7TAO - chains C and L of the 15 polymer chains in the assembly; structure by electron microscopy, 3.20 A resolution.

== Chain C ==
Name: V-type proton ATPase subunit c''
Organism: Saccharomyces cerevisiae
Reference sequence: P23968 (VATO_YEAST); residue numbers follow UniProt; this construct covers 1-213
Sequence (213 residues; numbered 1 to 213; the number before each row is that of its first residue):
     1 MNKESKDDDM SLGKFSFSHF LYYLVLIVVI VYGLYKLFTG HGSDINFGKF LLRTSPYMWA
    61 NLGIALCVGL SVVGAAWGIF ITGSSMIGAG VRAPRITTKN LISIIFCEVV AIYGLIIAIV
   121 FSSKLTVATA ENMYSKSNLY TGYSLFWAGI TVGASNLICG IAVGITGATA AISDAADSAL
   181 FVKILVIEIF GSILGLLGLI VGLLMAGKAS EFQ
Not modelled in the structure: 1-15
UniProt features mapped onto this chain:
  - site: E108 (Essential for proton translocation)
Ligand contacts: WEV ((5R)-2,4-dideoxy-1-C-{(2S,3R,4S)-3-hydroxy-4-[(2R,3S,4E,6E,9R,10S,11R,12E,14Z)-10-hydroxy-3,15-dimethoxy-7,9,11,13-tetramethyl-16-oxo-1-oxacyclohexadeca-4,6,12,14-tetraen-2-yl]pentan-2-yl}-4-methyl-5-propan-2-yl-alpha-D-threo-pentopyranose): V186, I189, F190, I193
Reported in the primary citation:
  - binding site for WEV: V186, I189, F190

== Chain L ==
Name: V-type proton ATPase subunit c
Organism: Saccharomyces cerevisiae
Reference sequence: P25515 (VATL1_YEAST); residue numbers follow UniProt; this construct covers 1-160
Sequence (160 residues; numbered 1 to 160; the number before each row is that of its first residue):
     1 MTELCPVYAP FFGAIGCASA IIFTSLGAAY GTAKSGVGIC ATCVLRPDLL FKNIVPVIMA
    61 GIIAIYGLVV SVLVCYSLGQ KQALYTGFIQ LGAGLSVGLS GLAAGFAIGI VGDAGVRGSS
   121 QQPRLFVGMI LILIFAEVLG LYGLIVALLL NSRATQDVVC
Not modelled in the structure: 160
UniProt features mapped onto this chain:
  - site: E137 (Essential for proton translocation)
Ligand contacts: WEV ((5R)-2,4-dideoxy-1-C-{(2S,3R,4S)-3-hydroxy-4-[(2R,3S,4E,6E,9R,10S,11R,12E,14Z)-10-hydroxy-3,15-dimethoxy-7,9,11,13-tetramethyl-16-oxo-1-oxacyclohexadeca-4,6,12,14-tetraen-2-yl]pentan-2-yl}-4-methyl-5-propan-2-yl-alpha-D-threo-pentopyranose): F51, I54, V55, I58, G61, I62, I65
Reported in the primary citation:
  - binding site for WEV: F51, I54, V55, I58, G61, I65, L131, I134, F135, V138, Y142

== Interface between chain C and chain L ==
Pairs across the interface (71; chain C residue first):
  S55(C) with L84(L)
  Y57(C) with Y85(L), hydrophobic
  M58(C) with F88(L), hydrophobic
  N61(C) with F88(L); I89(L); L150(L)
  L62(C) with L95(L), hydrophobic
  A65(C) with G92(L); L95(L), hydrophobic; S96(L)
  V68(C) with S96(L); V146(L), hydrophobic
  G69(C) with L99(L)
  V72(C) with S100(L); A103(L); L139(L), hydrophobic
  V73(C) with L99(L), hydrophobic; A103(L), hydrophobic
  A75(C) with L139(L), hydrophobic
  A76(C) with A103(L); A107(L), hydrophobic; L139(L)
  I79(C) with I132(L), hydrophobic; F135(L); L139(L), hydrophobic
  F80(C) with I110(L), hydrophobic; V111(L), hydrophobic
  G83(C) with I132(L)
  S84(C) with I110(L)
  M86(C) with I132(L), hydrophobic
  I87(C) with V111(L); A114(L); G115(L); L125(L)
  G90(C) with Q122(L); L125(L)
  V91(C) with G118(L); Q121(L); Q122(L), hydrogen bond (backbone-side chain); L125(L)
  P94(C) with Q122(L); R124(L); L125(L), hydrophobic
  L101(C) with F135(L), hydrophobic
  I104(C) with F135(L), hydrophobic
  I105(C) with F135(L), hydrophobic
  E108(C) with F135(L); V138(L); L139(L); Y142(L), hydrogen bond
  A111(C) with L139(L), hydrophobic; Y142(L), hydrophobic
  I112(C) with Y142(L)
  L115(C) with Y142(L), hydrophobic; V146(L), hydrophobic
  A118(C) with V146(L), hydrophobic
  I119(C) with L149(L), hydrophobic
  S122(C) with L150(L); R153(L), hydrogen bond (backbone-side chain)
  S123(C) with R153(L)
  L125(C) with Y85(L), hydrogen bond (backbone-side chain); I89(L), hydrophobic; L150(L), hydrophobic; R153(L), hydrogen bond (backbone-side chain)
  V127(C) with Y85(L), hydrophobic; Q156(L); D157(L); V158(L), hydrophobic
  A128(C) with L4(L)
  A130(C) with L4(L), hydrophobic
  Y134(C) with E3(L)
Also at the interface, not in a pair above, chain C (43 interface residues in all): I64, L66, L70, R95, T129, M133
Also at the interface, not in a pair above, chain L (39 interface residues in all): A104, L131, A136, G143, I145

== In short ==
43 residues of chain C face 39 of chain L across their interface; the contacts include 5 hydrogen bonds. Among
the polar pairs are V91(C)-Q122(L), E108(C)-Y142(L) and S122(C)-R153(L). Bound to chain C: compound WEV. Bound
to chain L: compound WEV. From the paper: a binding site for WEV at V186(C), I189(C) and F51(L) among others.
Chain C is V-type proton ATPase subunit c'' and chain L is V-type proton ATPase subunit c, both from
Saccharomyces cerevisiae; the structure, Cryo-EM structure of bafilomycin A1 bound to yeast VO V-ATPase, was
determined by electron microscopy (same publication as 7TAP).
